7Z50 - chains B and E of the 5 polymer chains in the assembly; structure by X-ray diffraction, 2.65 A resolution.

== Chain B ==
Protein: H2-Ab1 protein
Organism: Mus musculus
Reference sequence: Q31135 (Q31135_MOUSE); residues 1-197 here correspond to UniProt positions 28-224 (UniProt number = residue number + 27)
Chain sequence (230 residues; each row starts with the number of its first residue; numbers below 1 keep their minus sign (Leu-25 is residue -25)):
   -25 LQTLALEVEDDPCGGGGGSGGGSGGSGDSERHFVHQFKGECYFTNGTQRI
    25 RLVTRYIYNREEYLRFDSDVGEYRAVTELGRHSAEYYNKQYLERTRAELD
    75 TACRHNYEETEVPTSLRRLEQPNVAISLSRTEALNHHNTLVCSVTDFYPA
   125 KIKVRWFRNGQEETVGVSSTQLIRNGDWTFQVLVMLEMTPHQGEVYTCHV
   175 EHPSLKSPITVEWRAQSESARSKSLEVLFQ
Not modelled in the structure: -25 to 4, 104-111, 190-204
Construct notes: expression tag (-25 to 0, 198-204)
Disulfide bonds: Cys15-Cys77, Cys116-Cys172
Covalently attached groups: N-acetylglucosamine (NAG) linked to Asn19
Reported in the primary citation:
  - conformationally variable residues (side-chain flip): Arg68, Glu72

== Chain E ==
Protein: 4.1 TCR beta chain
Organism: Mus musculus
Chain sequence (242 residues; row label = number of the first residue in the row):
     1 MGVIQTPRHKVTGKGQEATLWCEPISGHSAVFWYRQTIVQGLEFLTYFRN
    51 QAPIDDSGMPKERFSAQMPNQSHSTLKIQSTQPQDSAVYLCASSRQGQNT
   101 LYFGAGTRLSVLEDLKNVFPPEVAVFEPSEAEISHTQKATLVCLATGFYP
   151 DHVELSWWVNGKEVHSGVCTDPQPLKEQPALNDSRYALSSRLRVSATFWQ
   201 NPRNHFRCQVQFYGLSENDEWTQDRAKPVTQIVSAEAWGRAD
Disulfide bonds: Cys22-Cys91, Cys143-Cys208
Ion coordination: Na+: Gln40, Leu42 (shared with 2 residues of chain H)

== Chain B / chain E interface ==
Residue-residue contacts - 6 pairs, chain B then chain E:
  Gln64(B) - Arg95(E)  hydrogen bond
  Gln64(B) - Gln96(E)  hydrogen bond (backbone-side chain)
  Tyr65(B) - Arg95(E)
  Tyr65(B) - Gln96(E)
  Arg68(B) - Gly97(E)  hydrogen bond (side chain-backbone)
  Arg68(B) - Gln98(E)  hydrogen bond
Also at the interface, not in a pair above, chain B (4 interface residues in all): Tyr60
Also at the interface, not in a pair above, chain E (5 interface residues in all): Asn99
The authors on this interface:
  - specific contacts: Arg68(B)-Gln98(E) (hydrogen bond)
  - interface residues, chain B: Gln64(B)

== Overview ==
Chain B and chain E form an interface of 4 and 5 residues respectively; the contacts include 4 hydrogen bonds.
Among the polar pairs are Gln64(B)-Arg95(E), Gln64(B)-Gln96(E) and Arg68(B)-Gly97(E). The authors report a
hydrogen bond between Arg68(B) and Gln98(E). The paper reports the interface residue Gln64(B); conformational
variability at Arg68(B) and Glu72(B).
Chain B is H2-Ab1 protein and chain E is 4.1 TCR beta chain, both from Mus musculus; the structure, Structure
of the highly diabetogenic 4.1-T cell receptor targeting a hybrid insulin peptide bound to I-Ag7, was
determined by X-ray diffraction (same publication as 7QHP).
